PDB entry 9GU2 | electron microscopy, 2.73 A resolution | chains A and E of the 9 polymer chains in the assembly

Chain A:
Name: Acetylcholine receptor subunit alpha
From: Homo sapiens
UniProtKB: P02708 (ACHA_HUMAN); residues 1-437 here correspond to UniProt positions 21-457 (UniProt number = residue number + 20)
Amino-acid sequence (437 residues; each row starts with the number of its first residue):
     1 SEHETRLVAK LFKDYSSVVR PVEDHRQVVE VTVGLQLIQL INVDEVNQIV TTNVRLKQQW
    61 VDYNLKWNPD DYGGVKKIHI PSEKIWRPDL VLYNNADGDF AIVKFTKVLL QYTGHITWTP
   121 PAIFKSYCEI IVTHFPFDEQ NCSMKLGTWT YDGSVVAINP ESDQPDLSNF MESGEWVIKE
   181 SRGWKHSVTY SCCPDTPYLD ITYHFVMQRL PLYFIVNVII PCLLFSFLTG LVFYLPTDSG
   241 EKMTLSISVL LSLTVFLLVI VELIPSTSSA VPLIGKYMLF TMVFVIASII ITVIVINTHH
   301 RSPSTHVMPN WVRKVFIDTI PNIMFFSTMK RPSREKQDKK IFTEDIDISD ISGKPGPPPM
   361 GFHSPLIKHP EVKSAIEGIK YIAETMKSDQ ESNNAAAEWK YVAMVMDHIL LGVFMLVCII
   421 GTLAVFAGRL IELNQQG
Disordered / not traced: 324-392, 427-437
Disulfides: Cys128-Cys142, Cys192-Cys193
Covalent attachments: glycan linked to Asn141
Small-molecule neighbours: acetylcholine (ACH): Tyr93, Thr148, Trp149, Thr150, Tyr190, Cys192, Cys193, Tyr198

Chain E:
Name: Acetylcholine receptor subunit epsilon, Green fluorescent protein
From: Homo sapiens
Notes: engineered mutation(s): EGFP insertion between residues R344 and A345 in the M3-M4 intracellular loop
UniProtKB: chimeric construct of Q04844, P42212: residues 1-333 from Q04844 (ACHE_HUMAN) positions 21-364 (UniProt number = residue number + 20); residues 333-342 from P42212 positions 2-238 (offset varies); residues 342-473 from Q04844 (ACHE_HUMAN) positions 362-493 (UniProt number = residue number + 20)
Amino-acid sequence (721 residues; row label = number of the first residue in the row; note: 86 numbers in that range are skipped by the numbering (no residue carries them; nothing is unmodelled there); a row labelled like 333A-333Z holds insertion residues (333A, then the next letters in order)):
     1 KNEELRLYHH LFNNYDPGSR PVREPEDTVT ISLKVTLTNL ISLNEKEETL TTSVWIGIDW
    61 QDYRLNYSKD DFGGIETLRV PSELVWLPEI VLENNIDGQF GVAYDANVLV YEGGSVTWLP
   121 PAIYRSVCAV EVTYFPFDWQ NCSLIFRSQT YNAEEVEFTF AVDNDGKTIN KIDIDTEAYT
   181 ENGEWAIDFC PGVIRRHHGG ATDGPGETDV IYSLIIRRKP LFYVINIIVP CVLISGLVLL
   241 AYFLPAQAGG QKCTVSINVL LAQTVFLFLI AQKIPETSLS VPLLGRFLIF VMVVATLIVM
   301 NCVIVLNVSQ RTPTTHAMSP RLRHVLLELL PRL
333A-333Z LGSPPPPEAPRAPPVATMVSKGEELF
334A-334Z TGVVPILVELDGDVNGHKFSVSGEGE
335A-335Z GDATYGKLTLKFICTTGKLPVPWPTL
336A-336Z VTTLTYGVQCFSRYPDHMKQHDFFKS
337A-337Z AMPEGYVQERTIFFKDDGNYKTRAEV
338A-338Z KFEGDTLVNRIELKGIDFKEDGNILG
339A-339Z HKLEYNYNSHNVYIMADKQKNGIKVN
340A-340Z FKIRHNIEDGSVQLADHYQQNTPIGD
341A-341Z GPVLLPDNHYLSTQSALSKDPNEKRD
342A-342Z HMVLLEFVTAAGITLGMDELYKAPRA
343A-343Z ASPPRRASSVGLLLRAEELILKKPRS
344A-344Z ELVFEGQRHRQGTWTAAFCQSLGAAA
345A-345V PEVRCCVDAVNFVAESTRDQEA
   420 TGEEVSDWVR MGNALDNICF WAALVLFSVG SSLIFLGAYF NRVPDLPYAP CIQP
Disordered / not traced: 333A-333Z, 334A-334Z, 335A-335Z, 336A-336Z, 337A-337Z, 338A-338Z, 339A-339Z, 340A-340Z, 341A-341Z, 342A-342Z, 343A-343Z, 344A-344Z, 345A-345V
Disulfides: Cys128-Cys142, Cys190-Cys470
Covalent attachments: N-acetylglucosamine (NAG) linked to Asn66, Asn141
Sequence notes: linker (333L-333S); conflict Leu336D (Phe64 in P42212), Thr336E (Ser65 in P42212), Leu342O (His231 in P42212)
Small-molecule neighbours: acetylcholine (ACH): Trp55, Leu109, Leu119
Reported in the primary citation:
  - binding site for acetylcholine: Trp55, Asn107
  - contacts within the chain: Asp138-Arg218, Glu184-Arg218 (salt bridge)
  - mutagenesis - D163E/D173F, D173F, C190A, S280A: decreased expression

How chain A and chain E interact:
Contacting residue pairs - 88 pairs, chain A then chain E:
  Ser16(A) with Leu5(E)
  Val18(A) with Tyr8(E), hydrophobic; Arg79(E); Pro81(E)
  Val19(A) with Glu4(E); Leu5(E)
  Arg20(A) with Asn2(E), hydrogen bond (backbone-side chain); Glu4(E), salt bridge
  Val22(A) with Asn2(E)
  Glu23(A) with Lys1(E); Asn2(E)
  His25(A) with Asn2(E), hydrogen bond (backbone-side chain); Glu3(E); Glu4(E); Gly73(E), hydrogen bond (side chain-backbone); Ile75(E)
  Arg26(A) with Gly73(E), hydrogen bond (side chain-backbone)
  Asp89(A) with Tyr104(E); Asn107(E)
  Val91(A) with Tyr104(E), hydrophobic
  Asn95(A) with Ser53(E); Ile123(E)
  Ala96(A) with Ile41(E); Ile123(E)
  Asp97(A) with Arg125(E)
  Phe100(A) with Ala103(E), hydrophobic; Pro121(E), hydrophobic; Ile123(E), hydrophobic
  Ala101(A) with Tyr104(E), hydrophobic
  Tyr127(A) with Glu181(E)
  Lys145(A) with Glu177(E)
  Trp149(A) with Trp55(E); Ala106(E); Leu119(E), hydrogen bond (side chain-backbone); Pro121(E)
  Thr150(A) with Arg79(E), hydrogen bond (backbone-side chain); Ala106(E); Asn107(E), hydrogen bond
  Tyr151(A) with Arg79(E); Asn107(E)
  Asp152(A) with Arg79(E), salt bridge
  Val155(A) with Arg79(E)
  Thr189(A) with Glu177(E)
  Tyr190(A) with Trp55(E), hydrophobic; Asp175(E); Glu177(E)
  Ser191(A) with Lys34(E); Asp173(E); Asp175(E), hydrogen bond (backbone-side chain)
  Cys192(A) with Leu119(E), hydrophobic
  Gly240(A) with Gln251(E), hydrogen bond (backbone-side chain)
  Glu241(A) with Gln251(E)
  Met243(A) with Leu244(E), hydrophobic; Gln251(E), hydrogen bond (backbone-side chain); Val255(E), hydrophobic
  Thr244(A) with Gln251(E), hydrogen bond (backbone-side chain)
  Ile247(A) with Asn258(E)
  Leu250(A) with Ile234(E), hydrophobic
  Leu251(A) with Asn258(E)
  Thr254(A) with Phe266(E)
  Leu257(A) with Asn226(E); Pro230(E), hydrophobic
  Leu258(A) with Leu269(E), hydrophobic
  Val261(A) with Lys273(E)
  Ile264(A) with Phe222(E), hydrophobic
  Pro265(A) with Phe222(E)
  Ser266(A) with Glu184(E), hydrogen bond; Phe222(E); Tyr223(E), hydrogen bond
  Thr267(A) with Gly183(E); Glu184(E)
  Ser268(A) with Gly183(E), hydrogen bond (backbone-backbone); Lys219(E), hydrogen bond (side chain-backbone); Pro220(E); Leu221(E), hydrogen bond (side chain-backbone); Phe222(E), hydrogen bond (side chain-backbone)
  Leu279(A) with Ile225(E), hydrophobic; Val229(E), hydrophobic
  Met282(A) with Leu233(E), hydrophobic
  Ile286(A) with Leu233(E)
  Ile289(A) with Leu240(E), hydrophobic
  Ile290(A) with Leu240(E), hydrophobic
  Val293(A) with Leu240(E); Phe243(E), hydrophobic; Leu244(E), hydrophobic
  Ile296(A) with Pro245(E)
  Asn297(A) with Phe243(E)
  His300(A) with Pro245(E)
Interface residues without a listed pair, chain A (59 interface residues in all): Asp24, Gly98, Val188, Tyr198, Lys242, Ser269, Val271, Val283
Interface residues without a listed pair, chain E (60 interface residues in all): Asn39, Gly74, Val80, Leu84, Leu109, Pro120, Ala122, Ala178, Thr180, Gly249, Ala262
From the paper, about this interface:
  - pairs named by the authors: Glu184(E)-Ser266(A) (hydrogen bond)

In short:
Chain A and chain E form an interface of 59 and 60 residues respectively, with 17 hydrogen bonds and 2 salt
bridges. Polar contacts include Arg20(A)-Glu4(E), Asp152(A)-Arg79(E) and Arg20(A)-Asn2(E). The authors report
a hydrogen bond between Glu184(E) and Ser266(A). The paper reports a binding site for acetylcholine at
Trp55(E) and Asn107(E); D163E/D173F, D173F and C190A of chain E, among others, reduce expression.
Here chain A is Acetylcholine receptor subunit alpha and chain E is Acetylcholine receptor subunit epsilon,
Green fluorescent protein, both from Homo sapiens. Entry 9GU2 (Human adult muscle nAChR in desensitised state
in nanodisc with 100 uM acetylcholine) was determined by electron microscopy (same publication as 9GU0, 9GU1
and 9GU3).
